3PO8 - chain A; structure by X-ray diffraction, 1.50 A resolution.

== Chain A ==
Protein: Putative uncharacterized protein TB39.8
Source organism: Mycobacterium tuberculosis
Notes: fragment: FHA domain
UniProtKB: P71590 (P71590_MYCTU); residues 1-97 here correspond to UniProt positions 431-527 (UniProt number = residue number + 430)
Chain sequence (100 residues; each row starts with the number of its first residue):
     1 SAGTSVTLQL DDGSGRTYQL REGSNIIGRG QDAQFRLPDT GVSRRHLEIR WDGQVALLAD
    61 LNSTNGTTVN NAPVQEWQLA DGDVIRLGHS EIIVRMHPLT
Disordered / not traced: 1-2
Construct notes: expression tag (98-100)
What the authors report for this chain:
  - specificity-determining residues: G41, S43, T64 (from molecular simulation)

== In short ==
From the paper: specificity determinants G41, S43 and T64.
Chain A is Putative uncharacterized protein TB39.8 (Mycobacterium tuberculosis); the structure, Structural and
functional analysis of phosphothreonine-dependent FHA domain interactions, was determined by X-ray
diffraction, deposited together with 3POA.
